3SHY - chain A; structure by X-ray diffraction, 2.65 A resolution.

Chain A:
Name: cGMP-specific 3', 5'-cyclic phosphodiesterase
From: Homo sapiens
Notes: EC 3.1.4.35
UniProt: O76074 (PDE5A_HUMAN); residue numbers follow UniProt; this construct covers 535-860
Chain sequence (347 residues; each row starts with the number of its first residue):
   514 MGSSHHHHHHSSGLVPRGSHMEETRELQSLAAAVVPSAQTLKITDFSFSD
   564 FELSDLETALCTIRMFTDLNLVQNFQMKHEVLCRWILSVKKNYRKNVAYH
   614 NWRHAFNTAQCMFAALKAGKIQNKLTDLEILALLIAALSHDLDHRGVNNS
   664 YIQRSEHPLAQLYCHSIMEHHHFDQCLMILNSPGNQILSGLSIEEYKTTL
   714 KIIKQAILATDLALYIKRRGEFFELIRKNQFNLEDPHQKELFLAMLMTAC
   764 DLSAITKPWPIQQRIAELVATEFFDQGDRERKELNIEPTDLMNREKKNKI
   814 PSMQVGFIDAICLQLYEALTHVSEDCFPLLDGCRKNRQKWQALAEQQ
Unresolved in the structure: 514-535, 670-677, 790-808
Construct notes: expression tag (514-534)
Metal / ion sites: Zn2+: His-617, His-653, Asp-654, Asp-764
Ligand contacts: 5FO (6-ethyl-5-fluoro-2-{5-[(4-methylpiperazin-1-yl)sulfonyl]-2-propoxyphenyl}pyrimidin-4(3H)-one): Tyr-612, His-613, Leu-725, Leu-765, Gln-775, Ala-779, Val-782, Ala-783, Phe-786, Ile-813, Met-816, Gln-817, Phe-820

Overview:
Bound to chain A: compound 5FO. His-617, His-653, Asp-654 and Asp-764 coordinate Zn2+.
Chain A is cGMP-specific 3', 5'-cyclic phosphodiesterase (Homo sapiens); the structure, Crystal structure of
the PDE5A1 catalytic domain in complex with novel inhibitors, was determined by X-ray diffraction, deposited
together with 3SHZ and 3SIE.
